PDB entry 9MGZ | electron microscopy, 2.80 A resolution | chains A and B of the 18 polymer chains in the assembly

[Chain A]
Protein: Photosystem I P700 chlorophyll a apoprotein A1
From: Dunaliella tertiolecta
Notes: EC 1.97.1.12
Chain sequence (751 residues; numbered 1 to 751; the number before each row is that of its first residue):
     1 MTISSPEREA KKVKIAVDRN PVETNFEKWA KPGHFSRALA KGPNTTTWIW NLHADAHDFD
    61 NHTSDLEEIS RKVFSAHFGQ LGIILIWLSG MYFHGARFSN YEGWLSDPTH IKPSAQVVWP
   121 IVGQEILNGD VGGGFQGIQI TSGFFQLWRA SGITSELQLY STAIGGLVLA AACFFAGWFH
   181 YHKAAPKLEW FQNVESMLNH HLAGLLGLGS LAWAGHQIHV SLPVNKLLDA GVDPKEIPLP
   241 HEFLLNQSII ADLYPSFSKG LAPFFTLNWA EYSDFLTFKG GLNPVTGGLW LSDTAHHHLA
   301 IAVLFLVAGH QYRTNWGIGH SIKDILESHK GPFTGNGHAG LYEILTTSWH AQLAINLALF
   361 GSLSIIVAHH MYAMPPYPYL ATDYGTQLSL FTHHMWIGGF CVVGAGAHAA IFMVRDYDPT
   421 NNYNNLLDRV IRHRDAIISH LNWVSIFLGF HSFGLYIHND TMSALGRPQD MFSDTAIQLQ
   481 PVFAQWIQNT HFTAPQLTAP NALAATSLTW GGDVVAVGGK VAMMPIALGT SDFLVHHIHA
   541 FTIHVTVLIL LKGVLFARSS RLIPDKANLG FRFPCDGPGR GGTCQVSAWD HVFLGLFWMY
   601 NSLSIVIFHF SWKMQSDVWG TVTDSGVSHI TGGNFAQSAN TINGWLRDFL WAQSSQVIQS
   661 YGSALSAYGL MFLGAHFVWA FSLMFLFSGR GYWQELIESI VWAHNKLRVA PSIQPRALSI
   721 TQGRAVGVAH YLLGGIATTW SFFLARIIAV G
Not modelled in the structure: 1-11
Bound ions: chlorophyll a Mg (29 sites), coordinated by His53, His77, Gln80, Gln116, Gln124, His180, His182, His200, His219, His296, His297, His298, His310, His320, His329, His338 and 13 more; 4Fe-4S cluster Fe: Cys575, Cys584 (shared with Cys560(B), Cys569(B) of chain B); chlorophyll a isomer Mg near His676 (its only coordinating residue here)
Ligand contacts:
  - beta-carotene (BCR), molecule 1: Ile84, Trp87, Leu208, Gly209, Phe360
  - beta-carotene (BCR), molecule 2: Trp119, Pro120, Ile121
  - beta-carotene (BCR), molecule 3: Thr162, Gly165, Gly166, Leu169, Leu208, Leu211, Ala212, Leu306
  - beta-carotene (BCR), molecule 4: Leu211, Leu261, Phe264, Leu299, Val303, Leu306, Val307, His310
  - beta-carotene (BCR), molecule 5: Phe264, Trp269, Val303
  - beta-carotene (BCR), molecule 6: Leu341, Ala351, Ala354, Ile355, Ala409, Phe412
  - beta-carotene (BCR), molecule 7: Ala354, Ala358, Ser362, Val402, Ala405, Gly406, Ala409, Leu550, Leu551, Val554
  - beta-carotene (BCR), molecule 8: Met671, Gly674, Ala675, Phe677, Val678, Leu733, Ile736, Ala737, Trp740
  - chlorophyll a isomer (CL0): Phe453, Tyr456, Val535, Ile538, Phe541, Thr542, Tyr600, Asn601, Ser604, Ile605, Phe608, Ile642, Trp645, Leu650, Ser654, Ile658, Phe672, His676, Trp679, Tyr731, Gly734, Thr738, Thr739, Phe742
  - chlorophyll a (CLA), molecule 1: Val13, Lys14, Ile15, Trp190, Asn193, Ser196, His200, Thr314, Asn315, Trp316
  - chlorophyll a (CLA), molecule 2: Ile15, Val17, Phe74, Phe78, Ala172, Phe175, Ala176, Phe179, His180, Ala184, Pro186, Trp190
  - chlorophyll a (CLA), molecule 3: Trp29, Pro32, Ile49, Trp50, Leu52, His53
  - chlorophyll a (CLA), molecule 4: Trp29, Pro32, His34, Phe35, Leu52, His53, Ala56, His57, Phe59, His62, Ala76, Gly79, Gln80, Ile83
  - chlorophyll a (CLA), molecule 5: Thr46, Ile49, Trp50, Ile697, Ile700, Val701, His704, Val709, Pro711, Ile713, Pro715, Arg716, Leu718
  - chlorophyll a (CLA), molecule 6: Trp50, Phe677, Val678, Phe681, Phe685, Leu718, Gln722, Ala725, Val726, Ala729, His730, Leu733
  - chlorophyll a (CLA), molecule 7: His53, Ala54, Asp55, Ala56, His57, Asp58, His350, Leu353, Leu357, Phe400, Cys401, Val403, Gly404, Ala407, His408, Ile411, Arg415, Phe571, Arg572, Trp589, Leu596
  - chlorophyll a (CLA), molecule 8: His57, Phe59, Val73, Ala76, His77, Gln80, Leu81, Ile84, Leu85, Leu88, Leu169, Trp349, His350, Gln352, Leu353, Asn356, Leu357, Phe360
  - chlorophyll a (CLA), molecule 9: His57, Gln80, Ile83, Ile84, Trp87, Phe360, Ile397, Phe400, Cys401
  - chlorophyll a (CLA), molecule 10: Leu66, Ser70, His77, Leu188, Phe191, Gln192, Val194, Met197, Leu198, His201, Leu202, Leu205, Ile322, Leu326, Tyr342, Leu345, Thr346, Thr347, Ser348, Trp349, Gln352, Ile355, Asn356, Leu359, Phe360
  - chlorophyll a (CLA), molecule 11: Phe74, His77, Phe78, Leu81, Leu169, Cys173, Trp190, Phe191, Asn193, Ser196, Met197, His200, His201, Gly204, Leu205
  - chlorophyll a (CLA), molecule 12: Ile86, Trp87, Ser89, Gly90, Met91, Phe93, His94, Phe98, Val117, Trp119, Leu167
  - chlorophyll a (CLA), molecule 13: Trp87, Met91, Thr141, Ser142, Phe144, Ser389, Leu390, Thr392, His393, Trp396, Ile397, Phe400, Met671, Ile736, Thr739, Trp740
  - chlorophyll a (CLA), molecule 14: Trp87, Leu88, Ser142, Gly143, Phe144, Leu147, Leu206, Phe360, Leu363, Ser364, Val367, Met371, Tyr377, Leu380, Leu390, His393, His394, Ile397
  - chlorophyll a (CLA), molecule 15: Met91, His94, Ala115, Gln116, Ile138, Gln139, Ile140, Thr141, Ser142, Ala667, Tyr668, Trp740, Leu744
  - chlorophyll a (CLA), molecule 16: Tyr92, Ser151, Gly152, Ile153, Thr154, Gln158, Ser161, Thr162, Gly209, Ala212, Trp213, Gly215, His216, His219, Val220, Pro240, His241, Leu244
  - chlorophyll a (CLA), molecule 17: Gln116, Val117, Val118, Trp119, Ile121, Val122, Gln124, Leu127, Ile138, Ala667, Leu670
  - chlorophyll a (CLA), molecule 18: Leu147, Ala150, Leu205, Leu206, Gly209, Ser210, Trp213, Gln217, Thr294, His297, His298, Ile301, Phe305, Leu363, Ile366, Val367, His370, Met371, Pro376, Tyr377
  - chlorophyll a (CLA), molecule 19: Leu157, Gln158, Ser161, Leu239, His241, Leu244, Leu245
  - chlorophyll a (CLA), molecule 20: Val168, Ala172, Phe175
  - chlorophyll a (CLA), molecule 21: Leu198, Leu202, Leu206, Leu304, Phe305, Ala308, Gln311, Tyr312, Ile322, Ile325, Leu326, Ile355, Ala358, Leu359, Leu427, Val430, Leu551, Val554, Leu555
  - chlorophyll a (CLA), molecule 22: Asn199, His200, Ala203, Gly204, Leu208, Leu306, Gly309, His310, Gln311, Tyr312, Thr314, Trp316, Ile318
  - chlorophyll a (CLA), molecule 23: Leu211, Ala212, Gly215, Ile218, His219, Phe243, Leu244, Leu245, Gln247, Phe257, Gly260, Leu261, Tyr272, Phe275, Leu276, Leu299
  - chlorophyll a (CLA), molecule 24: Phe264, Trp269, Ala270, Tyr272, Ser273, Leu276, Thr277, Phe278, His296, Leu299, Ala300, Val303, Leu304, Val307, Asn501
  - chlorophyll a (CLA), molecule 25: Phe264, Phe265, Leu267, Trp269
  - chlorophyll a (CLA), molecule 26: Thr277, Phe278, Gly280, Gly281, Leu289, Asp293, Thr294, His296, His297, Ala300, Ile301, Leu304, His370, Met371, Met374, Pro376, Thr506
  - chlorophyll a (CLA), molecule 27: Phe278, Leu497, Thr498, Ala499, Pro500, Asn501, Ala502
  - chlorophyll a (CLA), molecule 28: Leu304, Leu359, Leu363, Ile366, His369, His370, Tyr372, Ala373, Met374, Thr506, Ser507, Thr509, Trp510
  - chlorophyll a (CLA), molecule 29: Val307, His310, Gln311, Ile318, Gly319, His320
  - chlorophyll a (CLA), molecule 30: Gln311, His320, Ile325, Ser328, His329
  - chlorophyll a (CLA), molecule 31: Ile325, Leu326, His329, His338, Leu341, Leu345, Leu426, Leu427, Val430
  - chlorophyll a (CLA), molecule 32: His329, Lys330, Gly331, Pro332, Phe333
  - chlorophyll a (CLA), molecule 33: Phe333, Thr334, Leu426, Arg429, Val430, His433, Ile437, His440
  - chlorophyll a (CLA), molecule 34: Ser362, Ile365, Ile366, His369, Met395, Val402, Ile543, Thr546, Val547, Leu550, Met599, Ser602, Leu603
  - chlorophyll a (CLA), molecule 35: His369, Tyr372, Phe483, Ala484, Ile487, Gln488, Trp510, Ile526, Leu528, His536, His539, Ile543, Val606, His609, Phe610, Lys613, Met614
  - chlorophyll a (CLA), molecule 36: Ala436, His440, Trp443
  - chlorophyll a (CLA), molecule 37: Ile437, Leu441, Val444, Ala540, Ile543, His544, Val547, Leu551
  - chlorophyll a (CLA), molecule 38: Ser439, Asn442, Trp443, Ile446
  - chlorophyll a (CLA), molecule 39: Asn442, Ser445, Ile446, Gly449, Phe450, Phe453, Gly454, Ile457, Phe541, Val545, Leu548, Ile549, Phe597, Trp598
  - chlorophyll a (CLA), molecule 40: Trp443, Ile446, Phe447, Phe450, His451
  - chlorophyll a (CLA), molecule 41: Phe447, Leu448, Gln480, Pro481, Val482, Phe483, Ala484, Phe533, His536, His537, Ala540, His544
  - chlorophyll a (CLA), molecule 42: Phe450, His451, Gly454, Leu455, Ile457, His458, Thr461, Met462, Leu465, Arg467, Asp470, Phe472, Ile477
  - chlorophyll a (CLA), molecule 43: Phe453, Ile457, Asp460, Phe541, Phe597, Trp598, Tyr600, Asn601, Ile642, Leu646, Trp679, Tyr731
  - chlorophyll a (CLA), molecule 44: Thr461, Ala464, Leu465
  - chlorophyll a (CLA), molecule 45: Trp486, Ile487, Thr490, His491, Ala494, Pro495, Thr498, Ala499, Thr506, Trp510
  - chlorophyll a (CLA), molecule 46: Leu646, Leu650, Trp651, Trp679
  - chlorophyll a (CLA), molecule 47: Leu670, Met671, Leu673, Gly674, His676, Phe677, Trp679, Ala680, Leu683
  - chlorophyll a (CLA), molecule 48: Phe677, Ala680, Phe681, Leu683, Met684, Phe687, Tyr692, Trp693, Leu696
  - chlorophyll a (CLA), molecule 49: Ile700, Ala703, His704, Leu707, Val709
  - chlorophyll a (CLA), molecule 50: Trp702, Ala703, Lys706, Leu707
  - chlorophyll a / 1,2-dipalmitoyl-phosphatidyl-glycerole / 1,2-distearoyl-monogalactosyl-diglyceride: Val22, Glu23, Thr24, Asn25, Phe26, Glu27, Lys28, Trp29, His34, Glu68, Lys72, Ser75, Ile83, Phe174, Phe175, Gly177, Trp178, Phe179, Tyr181, His182
  - dodecyl-alpha-D-maltoside (LMU): Ser155, Glu156, Leu157, Tyr160, Ser161, Ile164, Gly165, Val168
  - phylloquinone (PQN): Trp50, Met684, Phe685, Phe687, Ser688, Gly689, Arg690, Trp693, Ile697, Arg716, Ala717, Leu718, Ser719, Gly723
  - 4Fe-4S cluster (SF4): Cys575, Gly577, Pro578, Cys584, Ile720, Arg724

[Chain B]
Protein: Photosystem I P700 chlorophyll a apoprotein A2
From: Dunaliella tertiolecta
Notes: EC 1.97.1.12
Chain sequence (735 residues; row label = number of the first residue in the row):
     1 MATKLFPKFS QGLAQDPSTR RIWYGLATAH DFESHDGMTE ENLYQKIFAS HFGQLAIIFL
    61 WTSGNLFHVA WQGNFEQWVT DPIHVRPIAH AIWDPHFGQP AVEAFTRGGA SGPVNIATSG
   121 VYQWWYTIGL RSNQELYVSS VFLALVSAVF LFAGWLHLQP NFQPSLSWFK DAESRLNHHL
   181 SGLFGVSSLA WTGHLVHVAI PESRGQHVGW DNFLSVLPHP QGLTPFWSGN WAAYAQNPDT
   241 ASHAFGTADG SGTAILTFLG GFHPQTQSLW LSDMAHHHLA IAVLFIVAGH MYRTNFGIGH
   301 RLEAILEAHT PPAGGLGAGH KGLFHTVNNS LHFQLGLALA SVGTITSLVA QHMYSLPPYA
   361 YLAVDFTTQA SLYTHHQYIA GFIMCGAFAH GAIFFIRDYD PEQNKGNVLA RVLDHKEAII
   421 SHLSWVSLFL GFHTLGLYVH NDVVQAFGTP EKQILIEPVF AQWIQAAQGK SLYGFDLLLA
   481 SSSSSAYSAG QSLWLPGWLE AINNNQNSLF LTIGPGDFLV HHAIALGLHT TTLILVKGAL
   541 DARGSKLMPD KKDFGYSFPC DGPGRGGTCD ISAYDAFYLA VFWMLNTIGW VTFYWHWKHL
   601 TLWQGNVSQF DESSTYLMGW LRDYLWLNSS QLINGYNPFG MNSLSVWAWT FLFGHLVYAT
   661 GFMFLISWRG YWQELIETLV WAHEKTPLAN LVYWKDKPVA LSIVQARLVG LAHFSVGYIF
   721 TYAAFLIAST SGRFG
Not modelled in the structure: 1
Bound ions: chlorophyll a Mg (25 sites), coordinated by His30, Gln54, His68, His90, Asp94, His96, His157, His178, His179, His276, His277, His278, His309, His320, His352, His390 and 9 more; 4Fe-4S cluster Fe: Cys560, Cys569 (shared with Cys575(A), Cys584(A) of chain A)
Ligand contacts:
  - beta-carotene (BCR), molecule 1: Phe6, Ile22, Leu26, Val692
  - beta-carotene (BCR), molecule 2: Leu55, Ile58, Phe59, Trp61, Phe150, Gly182, Leu183, Val186, Ser187
  - beta-carotene (BCR), molecule 3: Thr62, Leu66, Trp124, Trp125, Ile128, Leu130, Ser139, Phe142, Leu143
  - beta-carotene (BCR), molecule 4: Leu189, Leu223, Phe226, Leu279, Val283, Ile286, Val287, His290
  - beta-carotene (BCR), molecule 5: Phe333, Gly336, Leu337, Ala340, Thr344, Met384, Ala387, Phe388, Gly391, Phe394, Phe395, Ala539
  - beta-carotene (BCR), molecule 6: Leu409, Val412, Val536, Leu540
  - beta-carotene (BCR), molecule 7: Phe429, His433, Thr434, Leu437, Ile454, Ile456, Phe518, His522
  - beta-carotene (BCR), molecule 8: Leu435, Gly436, Val439
  - beta-carotene (BCR), molecule 9: Val646, Trp649, Thr650, Phe653, Trp672, Leu675, Ile676, Leu679, Phe720
  - beta-carotene (BCR), molecule 10: Pro687, Leu688, Ala689
  - chlorophyll a isomer (CL0): Leu621, Leu625, Trp626
  - chlorophyll a (CLA), molecule 1: Phe6, Lys8, Phe9, Gly25, Leu26, Ala29, His30, Phe32, His35, Lys46, Ser50, Gly53, Gln54, Ile57
  - chlorophyll a (CLA), molecule 2: Thr19, Ile22, Trp23, Leu679, Val680, His683, Val692, Tyr693, Trp694, Lys695, Asp696, Pro698, Val699, Leu701
  - chlorophyll a (CLA), molecule 3: Trp23, Phe653, Leu656, Val657, Thr660, Met663, Phe664, Leu701, Val709, Ala712, His713, Val716
  - chlorophyll a (CLA), molecule 4: Leu26, Ala27, Thr28, Ala29, His30, Asp31, His332, Leu335, Leu339, Phe382, Ile383, Gly386, Ala389, His390, Ile393, Arg397, Tyr556, Tyr574, Phe577, Val716, Phe720
  - chlorophyll a (CLA), molecule 5: His30, Phe32, Glu33, Tyr44, Ile47, Ser50, His51, Gln54, Leu55, Phe169, Arg175, His179, Leu183, Phe184, Leu331, His332, Gln334, Leu335, Ala338, Leu339, Val342
  - chlorophyll a (CLA), molecule 6: His30, Gln54, Ile57, Ile58, Trp61, Leu339, Ile379, Phe382, Ile383
  - chlorophyll a (CLA), molecule 7: Phe48, Phe52, Val149, Phe150, Ala153, Leu156, His157, Asn161, Phe162, Pro164, Trp168
  - chlorophyll a (CLA), molecule 8: Phe48, His51, Phe52, Leu55, Trp168, Phe169, Asp171, Ser174, Arg175, His178, His179, Gly182, Leu183, Phe184
  - chlorophyll a (CLA), molecule 9: Ile57, Trp61, Asn65, His68, Val69, Ala89, His90, Asn115, Ile116, Ala117, Thr118, Ser119, Val121, Val646, Trp647, Phe720
  - chlorophyll a (CLA), molecule 10: Ile58, Trp61, Thr62, Ser119, Gly120, Val121, Trp124, Ser187, Val342, Ile345, Thr346, Val349, Met353, Tyr359, Leu372, His375, His376, Ile379, Ile383
  - chlorophyll a (CLA), molecule 11: Leu60, Trp61, Ser63, Gly64, Phe67, His68, Trp71, Gln72, His90, Ala91, Trp93
  - chlorophyll a (CLA), molecule 12: Trp61, Asn65, Thr118, Ser119, Ser371, Leu372, Thr374, His375, Tyr378, Ile379, Phe382, Trp647, Ile719, Phe720, Tyr722, Ala723, Leu726, Ile727
  - chlorophyll a (CLA), molecule 13: His90, Ala91, Ile92, Trp93, Asp94, Pro95, His96, Phe97, Phe105, Asn115, Ser645, Val646, Trp649
  - chlorophyll a (CLA), molecule 14: Trp124, Thr127, Ile128, Leu183, Phe184, Ser187, Ser188, Trp191, Met274, His277, His278, Ile281, Phe285, Ile345, Leu348, Val349, His352, Met353, Pro358, Tyr359
  - chlorophyll a (CLA), molecule 15: Ile128, Gly129, Leu130, Glu135, Val138, Ser139, Phe142, Ser187, Ala190, Trp191, Gly193, His194, His197, Val198, Val208, Gly209, Trp210, Phe213
  - chlorophyll a (CLA), molecule 16: Trp168, Asp171, Ser174, His178, Thr294, Asn295, Phe296
  - chlorophyll a (CLA), molecule 17: Ala172, Arg175, Leu176, His179, Leu180, Phe184, Phe285, Leu302, Leu306, Phe324, Val327, Asn328, Leu337, Ala338, Ser341, Val342, Ile345
  - chlorophyll a (CLA), molecule 18: Leu176, Leu180, Leu284, Phe285, Ala288, Met291, Tyr292, Leu302, Ile305, Leu306
  - chlorophyll a (CLA), molecule 19: Asn177, His178, Ser181, Gly182, Val186, Gly289, His290, Tyr292, Thr294, Phe296, Ile298, Gly299
  - chlorophyll a (CLA), molecule 20: Leu189, Ala190, Thr192, Gly193, Val196, His197, Phe213, Leu214, Ser215, Val216, Leu217, Pro218, His219, Gly222, Leu223, Trp227, Tyr234, Ile255, Leu256, Leu279
  - chlorophyll a (CLA), molecule 21: Phe226, Trp231, Ala232, Tyr234, Ala235, Leu256, Thr257, Phe258, His276, Leu279, Ala280, Val283, Leu493
  - chlorophyll a (CLA), molecule 22: Thr257, Phe258, Gly260, Gly261, Leu269, Asp273, Met274, His276, His277, Ala280, Ile281, Leu284, His352, Leu356, Trp494, Trp498
  - chlorophyll a (CLA), molecule 23: Val287, His290, Met291, Ile298, Gly299, His300
  - chlorophyll a (CLA), molecule 24: His300, Ala304, Ile305, Ala308, His309
  - chlorophyll a (CLA), molecule 25: Ile305, Leu306, His309, Leu316, His320, Leu323, Val327, Phe333, Val408, Leu409, Val412
  - chlorophyll a (CLA), molecule 26: Ala308, His309, Thr310, Pro311, Pro312, Gly315, Leu316
  - chlorophyll a (CLA), molecule 27: Leu337, Ala340, Ser341, Thr344, Leu348, Gln351, His352, Tyr354, Ser355, Leu356, Leu509, Phe510
  - chlorophyll a (CLA), molecule 28: Thr344, Ser347, Leu348, Gln351, Gln377, Gly381, Met384, Phe388, Leu528, Thr531, Thr532, Leu535, Met584, Ile588
  - chlorophyll a (CLA), molecule 29: Gln351, Tyr354, Tyr373, Gln377, Phe460, Ala461, Ile464, Gln465, Phe510, Leu511, Ile513, His521, Ile524, Leu528, Val591, Tyr594, Trp595, Lys598, His599
  - chlorophyll a (CLA), molecule 30: Ala418, His422, Trp425
  - chlorophyll a (CLA), molecule 31: Ile419, His422, Leu423, Trp425, Val426, Ala525, Leu528, His529, Thr532
  - chlorophyll a (CLA), molecule 32: Ser421, His422, Ser424, Trp425, Leu428, Phe432
  - chlorophyll a (CLA), molecule 33: Ser424, Ser427, Leu428, Gly431, Phe432, Leu435, Leu526, Thr530, Leu533, Ile534, Leu579, Phe582, Trp583
  - chlorophyll a (CLA), molecule 34: Trp425, Leu428, Phe429, Phe432, His433
  - chlorophyll a (CLA), molecule 35: Val426, Phe429, Leu430, Ile456, Glu457, Pro458, Val459, Phe460, Ala461, Ile513, Phe518, His521, His522, Ala525, His529
  - chlorophyll a (CLA), molecule 36: Thr434, Leu435, Tyr438, Val520, Ala523, Leu526, Asn586, Gly589, Trp590, Phe593, Leu617, Trp620, Leu625, Ser629, Ile633, Phe651, Gly654, His655, Tyr658, Tyr718, Thr721, Tyr722, Phe725
  - chlorophyll a (CLA), molecule 37: Leu435, Val439, Asp442, Val443, Phe582, Trp583, Asn586, Trp590, Leu617, Leu621, Tyr658, Phe714, Tyr718
  - chlorophyll a (CLA), molecule 38: Gly436, Leu437, Val439, His440, Val443, Phe447, Lys452, Ile454
  - chlorophyll a (CLA), molecule 39: Trp463, Ile464, Ala467, Gln468, Leu478, Leu479, Ala486, Trp494, Trp498
  - chlorophyll a (CLA), molecule 40: Leu478, Ser485, Ala486, Ala489, Gly490, Leu493, Trp494
  - chlorophyll a (CLA), molecule 41: Trp649, Leu652, Phe653, His655, Leu656, Tyr658, Ala659, Phe662
  - chlorophyll a (CLA), molecule 42: Leu656, Ala659, Thr660, Phe662, Met663, Ile666, Tyr671, Trp672, Leu675
  - chlorophyll a (CLA), molecule 43: Leu679, Ala682, His683, Thr686, Ala689, Val692
  - chlorophyll a (CLA), molecule 44: Trp681, Ala682, Lys685, Thr686, Pro687
  - chlorophyll a / 1,2-dipalmitoyl-phosphatidyl-glycerole: Gly315, Leu316, Val408, Arg411, Val412, Asp414, His415, Ala418, Ile419, His422
  - phylloquinone (PQN): Trp23, Met663, Phe664, Ser667, Trp668, Arg669, Trp672, Ile676, Ala700, Leu701, Ala706
  - 4Fe-4S cluster (SF4): Cys560, Gly562, Pro563, Thr568, Cys569, Trp668, Ile703, Arg707

[Chain A / chain B interface]
Pairs across the interface - 141 pairs, chain A then chain B:
  Val122(A) - Phe447(B)
  Val122(A) - Lys452(B)  hydrogen bond (backbone-side chain)
  Gly123(A) - Phe447(B)
  Gln124(A) - Phe447(B)
  Ile126(A) - Phe447(B)
  Asp435(A) - Thr678(B)
  Ala436(A) - Trp681(B)  hydrophobic
  Ile438(A) - Leu675(B)  hydrophobic
  Ile438(A) - Thr678(B)
  Ser439(A) - Ala682(B)
  Asn442(A) - Leu675(B)
  Asn442(A) - Leu679(B)
  Phe453(A) - Leu656(B)  hydrophobic
  Asp460(A) - Tyr636(B)  hydrogen bond
  Asp460(A) - Leu652(B)
  Thr461(A) - Trp649(B)
  Ser463(A) - Tyr636(B)
  Ser463(A) - Met641(B)
  Ala464(A) - Tyr636(B)  hydrophobic
  Ala464(A) - Met641(B)
  Ala464(A) - Ser645(B)  hydrogen bond (backbone-side chain)
  Ala464(A) - Trp649(B)
  Leu465(A) - His96(B)
  Leu465(A) - Phe97(B)  hydrophobic
  Leu465(A) - Gly98(B)  hydrogen bond (backbone-backbone)
  Leu465(A) - Ala101(B)
  Gly466(A) - Pro100(B)
  Gly466(A) - Met641(B)
  Arg467(A) - His96(B)  hydrogen bond (side chain-backbone)
  Leu548(A) - Tyr671(B)
  Ile549(A) - Tyr671(B)
  Lys552(A) - Tyr671(B)  hydrogen bond (side chain-backbone)
  Lys552(A) - Glu674(B)  salt bridge
  Lys552(A) - Leu675(B)
  Phe556(A) - Thr678(B)
  Ser560(A) - Glu674(B)  hydrogen bond
  Arg561(A) - Glu677(B)
  Arg561(A) - Trp681(B)
  Leu562(A) - Gln673(B)
  Leu562(A) - Glu677(B)  hydrogen bond (backbone-side chain)
  Lys566(A) - Glu674(B)  salt bridge
  Cys575(A) - Pro563(B)  hydrophobic
  Gly577(A) - Gly562(B)
  Gly577(A) - Pro563(B)
  Pro578(A) - Cys560(B)
  Pro578(A) - Gly562(B)
  Arg580(A) - Arg669(B)  hydrogen bond (backbone-side chain)
  Gly581(A) - Arg669(B)  hydrogen bond (backbone-side chain)
  Gly581(A) - Ile703(B)
  Gly582(A) - Arg669(B)  hydrogen bond (backbone-side chain)
  Gly582(A) - Ile703(B)
  Cys584(A) - Trp668(B)
  Cys584(A) - Arg669(B)  hydrogen bond (backbone-backbone)
  Cys584(A) - Gly670(B)  hydrogen bond (backbone-backbone)
  Cys584(A) - Ile703(B)  hydrophobic
  Gln585(A) - Ile666(B)  hydrogen bond (side chain-backbone)
  Gln585(A) - Ser667(B)
  Gln585(A) - Trp668(B)  hydrogen bond (side chain-backbone)
  Gln585(A) - Tyr671(B)
  Val586(A) - Gly670(B)
  Val586(A) - Glu674(B)
  His591(A) - Tyr671(B)
  His591(A) - Glu674(B)  salt bridge
  Leu594(A) - Ser667(B)
  Phe597(A) - Ile666(B)  hydrophobic
  Gln637(A) - Pro638(B)
  Asn643(A) - Ile633(B)  hydrogen bond (side chain-backbone)
  Asn643(A) - Tyr636(B)  hydrogen bond (side chain-backbone)
  Asn643(A) - Leu652(B)
  Leu646(A) - Leu652(B)  hydrophobic
  Arg647(A) - Ile633(B)  hydrogen bond (side chain-backbone)
  Arg647(A) - Asn634(B)
  Arg647(A) - Tyr636(B)  hydrogen bond (side chain-backbone)
  Arg647(A) - Asn637(B)
  Arg647(A) - Pro638(B)
  Trp651(A) - Trp626(B)  hydrogen bond (side chain-backbone)
  Trp651(A) - Ser630(B)
  Trp651(A) - Ile633(B)  hydrophobic
  Ser655(A) - Trp626(B)
  Ile658(A) - Met618(B)  hydrophobic
  Ile658(A) - Leu621(B)  hydrophobic
  Ile658(A) - Arg622(B)  hydrogen bond (backbone-side chain)
  Ile658(A) - Trp626(B)  hydrophobic
  Tyr661(A) - Asp442(B)  hydrogen bond
  Tyr661(A) - Gln445(B)
  Tyr661(A) - Ala446(B)
  Tyr661(A) - Met618(B)  hydrophobic
  Gly662(A) - Gln445(B)
  Gly662(A) - Ala446(B)  hydrogen bond (backbone-backbone)
  Gly662(A) - Gly448(B)
  Ser666(A) - Ala446(B)  hydrogen bond (side chain-backbone)
  Gly669(A) - Met618(B)
  Leu670(A) - Asp442(B)
  Leu670(A) - Val443(B)  hydrophobic
  Leu670(A) - Ala446(B)  hydrophobic
  Phe672(A) - Leu621(B)  hydrophobic
  Leu673(A) - Asp442(B)
  Leu673(A) - Leu617(B)  hydrophobic
  Leu673(A) - Met618(B)  hydrophobic
  Phe677(A) - Leu435(B)  hydrophobic
  Trp679(A) - Phe662(B)  hydrophobic
  Leu683(A) - Phe662(B)  hydrophobic
  Leu686(A) - Ile666(B)  hydrophobic
  Phe687(A) - Tyr578(B)
  Phe687(A) - Phe662(B)  hydrophobic
  Phe687(A) - Leu665(B)  hydrophobic
  Phe687(A) - Ile666(B)  hydrophobic
  Ser688(A) - Asp570(B)
  Ser688(A) - Tyr578(B)
  Ser688(A) - Leu579(B)
  Ser688(A) - Trp668(B)
  Gly689(A) - Cys569(B)
  Gly689(A) - Asp570(B)
  Arg690(A) - Arg565(B)  hydrogen bond (side chain-backbone)
  Arg690(A) - Gly566(B)  hydrogen bond (side chain-backbone)
  Arg690(A) - Gly567(B)  hydrogen bond (side chain-backbone)
  Arg690(A) - Cys569(B)  hydrogen bond (backbone-backbone)
  Gly691(A) - Cys569(B)  hydrogen bond (backbone-backbone)
  Gly691(A) - Asp570(B)
  Gly691(A) - Ile571(B)
  Tyr692(A) - Ile534(B)
  Tyr692(A) - Lys537(B)
  Tyr692(A) - Asp570(B)  hydrogen bond (backbone-backbone)
  Gln694(A) - Leu547(B)
  Glu695(A) - Lys537(B)  salt bridge
  Glu695(A) - Ser545(B)  hydrogen bond
  Glu695(A) - Lys551(B)  salt bridge
  Glu695(A) - Ile571(B)
  Leu696(A) - Ile420(B)  hydrophobic
  Glu698(A) - Lys546(B)
  Glu698(A) - Leu547(B)
  Ser699(A) - Glu417(B)  hydrogen bond (side chain-backbone)
  Ser699(A) - Ile420(B)
  Ser699(A) - Ser421(B)  hydrogen bond (side chain-backbone)
  Ile700(A) - Ser424(B)
  Trp702(A) - Glu417(B)
  Trp702(A) - Ala418(B)  hydrophobic
  Ala703(A) - Ser421(B)
  Ile720(A) - Gly567(B)
  Ile720(A) - Cys569(B)  hydrophobic
  Arg724(A) - Trp668(B)
Other interface residues (no listed pair), chain A (82 interface residues in all): Pro574, Asp576, Thr583, Phe593, Ile642, Gln653, Ser654, Val657, Gln659, Ser663, Tyr731
Other interface residues (no listed pair), chain B (79 interface residues in all): Leu533, Asp541, Pro559, Asp561, Thr568, Ala576, Phe582, Tyr616, Phe639, Ala648, Phe651

[Summary]
82 residues of chain A and 79 residues of chain B are in contact; the contacts include 33 hydrogen bonds and 5
salt bridges. Polar contacts include Lys552(A)-Glu674(B), Lys566(A)-Glu674(B) and His591(A)-Glu674(B).
Here chain A is Photosystem I P700 chlorophyll a apoprotein A1 and chain B is Photosystem I P700 chlorophyll a
apoprotein A2, both from Dunaliella tertiolecta. Entry 9MGZ (Dunaliella tertiolecta PSI-LHCI-TIDI1
supercomplex) was determined by electron microscopy (same publication as 9MGW, 9MH0 and 9MH1).
